8DMI - chains A and b of the 6 polymer chains in the assembly; structure by electron microscopy, 3.26 A resolution.

Chain A:
Protein: Glycoprotein G1
Source organism: Lymphocytic choriomeningitis virus
UniProtKB: P09991 (GLYC_LYCVA); numbering as in UniProt (aligned over 58-265)
Amino-acid sequence (225 residues; row label = number of the first residue in the row):
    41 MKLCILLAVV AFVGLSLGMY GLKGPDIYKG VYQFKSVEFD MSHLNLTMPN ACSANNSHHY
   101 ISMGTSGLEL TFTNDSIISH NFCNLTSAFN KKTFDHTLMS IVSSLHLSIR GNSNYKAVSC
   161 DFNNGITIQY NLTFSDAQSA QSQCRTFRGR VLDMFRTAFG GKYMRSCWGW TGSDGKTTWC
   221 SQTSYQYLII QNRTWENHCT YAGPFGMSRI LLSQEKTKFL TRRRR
Unresolved in the structure: 41-66, 127-134, 176-180, 208-214, 257-265
Differences from the reference sequence: initiating methionine (41); expression tag (42-57); engineered mutation Cys207 (Gly in P09991), Arg264 (Leu in P09991), Arg265 (Ala in P09991); conflict Leu260 (Phe in P09991)
Curated features (UniProtKB/Swiss-Prot):
  - site: Gly58, Met59 (Cleavage)
  - glycosylation (N-linked (GlcNAc...) asparagine): Asn85, Asn95, Asn114, Asn124, Asn171, Asn232
  - natural variant: Asp176 (D176N: In strain: Isolate Armstrong 53b)
Disulfides: Cys92-Cys239, Cys123-Cys160, Cys184-Cys220
Covalently attached groups: N-acetylglucosamine (NAG) linked to Asn85, Asn95, Asn114, Asn124, Asn171, Asn232

Chain b:
Protein: Glycoprotein G2, Cobalamin adenosyltransferase-like domain-containing protein trimerization tag
Source organism: Lymphocytic choriomeningitis virus
UniProtKB: chimeric construct of P09991, Q9HIA7: residues 266-430 from P09991 (GLYC_LYCVA) positions 266-430 (same numbers); residues 435-583 from Q9HIA7 positions 23-171 (UniProt number = residue number - 412)
Amino-acid sequence (375 residues; each row starts with the number of its first residue):
   266 GTFTWTLSDS SGVENPGGYC LTKWMILAAE LKCFGNTAVA KCNVNHDEEF CDMLRLIDYN
   326 KAALSKFKPD VESALHLFKT TVNSLISDQL LMRNHLRDLM CVPYCNYSKF WYLEHAKTGE
   386 TSVPKCWLVT NGAYLNETHF SDQIEQEADN MITEMLRKDY IKRQGLEGGS PVVEVQGTID
   446 ELNSFIGYAL VLSRWDDIRN DLFRIQNDLF VLGEDVSTGG KGRTVTREMI DYLEARVKEM
   506 KAEIGKIELF VVPGGSVESA SLHMARAVSR RLERRIVAAS KLTEINKNVL IYANRLSSIL
   566 FMHALISNKR LNIPEKIWAL EVDDDDKAGW SHPQFEKGGG SGGGSGGGSW SHPQFEKGSG
   626 GLNDIFEAQK IEWHE
Unresolved in the structure: 266-269, 274-283, 427-640
Differences from the reference sequence: variant Glu313 (Ala in P09991); engineered mutation Pro334 (Glu in P09991), Cys366 (Gly in P09991), Ala398 (Ser in P09991); linker (431-434); conflict Val522 (Ile110 in Q9HIA7), Ile571 (Leu159 in Q9HIA7); expression tag (584-640)
Curated features (UniProtKB/Swiss-Prot):
  - glycosylation (N-linked (GlcNAc...) asparagine): Asn371, Asn396, Asn401
Disulfides: Cys285-Cys298, Cys307-Cys316, Cys370-Cys391
Covalently attached groups: N-acetylglucosamine (NAG) linked to Asn371, Asn401

How chain A and chain b interact:
Residue-residue contacts - 26 pairs, chain A then chain b:
  Arg150(A) with His341(b); Thr345(b)
  Cys184(A) with Asp335(b); Glu337(b); Ser338(b)
  Arg185(A) with Asp335(b), salt bridge; Glu337(b), salt bridge
  Arg196(A) with Leu342(b)
  Lys216(A) with Leu329(b); Ser330(b); Lys331(b); Lys333(b)
  Thr217(A) with Lys331(b), hydrogen bond (backbone-backbone); Phe332(b); Lys333(b)
  Thr218(A) with Phe332(b); Lys333(b)
  Trp219(A) with Ala328(b), hydrophobic; Phe332(b); Lys333(b), hydrogen bond (side chain-backbone); Asp335(b); Ser338(b); Ala339(b), hydrophobic; Leu342(b), hydrophobic
  Ser253(A) with Thr345(b)
  Lys256(A) with Lys344(b)
Other interface residues (no listed pair), chain A (12 interface residues in all): Gly215, Leu252
Other interface residues (no listed pair), chain b (18 interface residues in all): Tyr324, Pro334, Val336, Asn348

In short:
12 residues of chain A face 18 of chain b across their interface; the contacts include 2 hydrogen bonds and 2
salt bridges. Polar contacts include Arg185(A)-Asp335(b), Arg185(A)-Glu337(b) and Trp219(A)-Lys333(b).
Covalently linked N-acetylglucosamine: at Asn85(A), Asn95(A), Asn114(A), Asn124(A), Asn171(A) and Asn232(A).
Chain A is Glycoprotein G1 and chain b is Glycoprotein G2, Cobalamin adenosyltransferase-like
domain-containing protein trimerization tag, both from Lymphocytic choriomeningitis virus; the structure,
Lymphocytic choriomeningitis virus glycoprotein, was determined by electron microscopy.
